Entry 8ELI (X-ray diffraction, 1.49 A resolution); this record covers chains L and H of the 3 polymer chains in the assembly.

== Chain L ==
Name: VRC34-combo.1 Fab Light chain
Source organism: Homo sapiens
Notes: antibody fragment or engineered binder
Chain sequence (213 residues; each row starts with the number of its first residue):
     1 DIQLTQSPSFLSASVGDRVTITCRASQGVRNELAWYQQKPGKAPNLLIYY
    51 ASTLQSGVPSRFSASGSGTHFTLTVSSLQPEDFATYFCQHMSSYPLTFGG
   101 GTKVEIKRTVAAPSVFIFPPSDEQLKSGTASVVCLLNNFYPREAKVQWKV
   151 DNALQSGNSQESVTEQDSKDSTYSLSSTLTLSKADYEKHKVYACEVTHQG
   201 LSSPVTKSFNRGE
Disulfide bonds: Cys23-Cys88, Cys134-Cys194
From the paper describing this entry:
  - conformationally variable residues: Tyr94

== Chain H ==
Name: VRC34-combo.1 Fab Heavy chain
Source organism: Homo sapiens
Notes: antibody fragment or engineered binder
Chain sequence (226 residues; each row starts with the number of its first residue; a row labelled like 82A-82C holds insertion residues (82A, then the next letters in order)):
     1 QKVLVQSGAEVKKPGASVKVSCRAFGYTFTGNALHWVRQAPGQGLEWLGW
    51 IN
   52A P
    53 HSGDTFTSQKFQGRVYMTRDKSINTAFLDV
82A-82C TRL
    83 TSDDTGIYYCARDKYYGN
100A-100E EAVGM
   101 DVWGQGTSVTVSSASTKGPSVFPLAPSSKSTSGGTAALGCLVKDYFPEPV
   151 TVSWNSGALTSGVHTFPAVLQSSGLYSLSSVVTVPSSSLGTQTYICNVNH
   201 KPSNTKVDKKVEPKSCD
Disulfide bonds: Cys22-Cys92, Cys140-Cys196
From the paper describing this entry:
  - contacts within the chain: Trp50-Phe58 (hydrophobic contact)

== How chain L and chain H interact ==
Residue-residue contacts (66):
  Tyr36(L) - Gly100D(H)
  Tyr36(L) - Met100E(H)  hydrogen bond (side chain-backbone)
  Gln38(L) - Gln39(H)  hydrogen bond
  Lys42(L) - Tyr91(H)
  Ala43(L) - Tyr91(H)  hydrophobic
  Ala43(L) - Trp103(H)  hydrophobic
  Ala43(L) - Gly104(H)
  Pro44(L) - Leu45(H)  hydrophobic
  Pro44(L) - Trp103(H)
  Leu46(L) - Met100E(H)
  Leu46(L) - Asp101(H)
  Tyr49(L) - Lys96(H)
  Tyr49(L) - Tyr98(H)
  Tyr49(L) - Val100C(H)  hydrophobic
  Tyr50(L) - Tyr98(H)
  Tyr50(L) - Val100C(H)
  Gln55(L) - Lys96(H)  hydrogen bond
  Phe87(L) - Leu45(H)  hydrophobic
  Gln89(L) - Met100E(H)
  Met91(L) - Ala100B(H)
  Met91(L) - Val100C(H)
  Tyr94(L) - Trp47(H)  hydrophobic
  Tyr94(L) - Trp50(H)  hydrogen bond
  Tyr94(L) - Phe58(H)  hydrophobic
  Tyr94(L) - Gln61(H)
  Pro95(L) - Trp47(H)  hydrophobic
  Pro95(L) - Ser60(H)
  Pro95(L) - Gln61(H)
  Leu96(L) - His35(H)
  Leu96(L) - Trp47(H)
  Phe98(L) - Leu45(H)
  Phe98(L) - Met100E(H)  hydrophobic
  Phe116(L) - Ser130(H)
  Phe116(L) - Ser132(H)
  Phe116(L) - Ala137(H)  hydrophobic
  Ile117(L) - Ser130(H)
  Phe118(L) - Leu124(H)  hydrophobic
  Phe118(L) - Ala125(H)
  Phe118(L) - Ala137(H)
  Pro119(L) - Lys214(H)
  Ser121(L) - Phe122(H)
  Ser121(L) - Pro123(H)
  Glu123(L) - Lys209(H)  salt bridge
  Gln124(L) - Phe122(H)
  Gln124(L) - Lys143(H)
  Ser131(L) - Leu141(H)
  Ser131(L) - Lys143(H)
  Val133(L) - Leu124(H)  hydrophobic
  Leu135(L) - Phe166(H)  hydrophobic
  Leu135(L) - Val181(H)  hydrophobic
  Asn137(L) - His164(H)
  Asn137(L) - Thr183(H)
  Asn138(L) - His164(H)  hydrogen bond
  Gln160(L) - Val169(H)
  Gln160(L) - Leu170(H)  hydrogen bond (side chain-backbone)
  Gln160(L) - Gln171(H)
  Glu161(L) - Val169(H)
  Ser162(L) - Phe166(H)
  Ser162(L) - Pro167(H)  hydrogen bond (side chain-backbone)
  Ser162(L) - Val169(H)
  Val163(L) - Pro167(H)
  Thr164(L) - Phe166(H)
  Ser174(L) - His164(H)  hydrogen bond
  Ser174(L) - Phe166(H)
  Leu175(L) - Phe166(H)
  Ser176(L) - Phe166(H)
Also at the interface, not in a pair above, chain L (40 interface residues in all): Ala34, Ser114, Thr129, Thr180
Also at the interface, not in a pair above, chain H (44 interface residues in all): Val37, Gly44, Glu100A, Val121, Thr135, Leu138, Ser179
The authors on this interface:
  - specific contacts: Phe58(H)-Tyr94(L) (pi stacking)

== Overview ==
40 residues of chain L and 44 residues of chain H are in contact; the contacts include 8 hydrogen bonds and 1
salt bridge. Among the polar pairs are Glu123(L)-Lys209(H), Tyr36(L)-Met100E(H) and Gln38(L)-Gln39(H). The
paper describes pi stacking between Phe58(H) and Tyr94(L). The paper reports conformational variability at
Tyr94(L); contacts within the chain involving Phe58(H) and Trp50(H).
Chain L is VRC34-combo.1 Fab Light chain and chain H is VRC34-combo.1 Fab Heavy chain, both from Homo sapiens;
the structure, Broadly neutralizing antibody VRC34-combo.1 in complex with HIV fusion peptide (residue
512-519), was determined by X-ray diffraction, deposited together with 8F7Z, 8EUU, 8EUV and 8EUW.
